8TXT - chains A and D of the 12 polymer chains in the assembly; structure by X-ray diffraction, 3.19 A resolution.

== Chain A ==
Protein: Hemagglutinin
Organism: Influenza A virus (A/Viet Nam/1203/2004(H5N1))
Notes: fragment: HA1 subdomain
Reference sequence: Q5EP31 (Q5EP31_9INFA); the construct lacks a stretch of the UniProt sequence, so the offset changes along the chain: 11-55 = UniProt 17-61; 56-83 = UniProt 63-90; 84-96 = UniProt 92-104; 97-125 = UniProt 106-134; 3 more segments
Chain sequence (334 residues; row label = number of the first residue in the row; a row labelled like 125A-125B holds insertion residues (125A, then the next letters in order)):
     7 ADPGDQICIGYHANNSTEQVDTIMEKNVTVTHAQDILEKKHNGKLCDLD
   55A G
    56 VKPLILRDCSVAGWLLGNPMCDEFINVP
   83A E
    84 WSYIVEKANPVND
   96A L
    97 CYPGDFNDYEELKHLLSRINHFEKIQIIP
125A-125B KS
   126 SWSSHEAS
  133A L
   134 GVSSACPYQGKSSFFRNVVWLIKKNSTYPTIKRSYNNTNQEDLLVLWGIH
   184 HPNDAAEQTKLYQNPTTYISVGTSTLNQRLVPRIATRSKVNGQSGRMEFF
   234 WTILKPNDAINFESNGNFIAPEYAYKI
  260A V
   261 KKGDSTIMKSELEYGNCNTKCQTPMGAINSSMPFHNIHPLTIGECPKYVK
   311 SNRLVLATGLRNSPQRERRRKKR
Unresolved in the structure: 7, 325-333
Sequence notes: expression tag (7-10)
Disulfides: Cys-52/Cys-277, Cys-64/Cys-76, Cys-97/Cys-139, Cys-281/Cys-305
Glycans and other covalent adducts: N-acetylglucosamine (NAG) linked to Asn-33, Asn-240, Asn-289

== Chain D ==
Protein: Hemagglutinin
Organism: Influenza A virus (A/Viet Nam/1203/2004(H5N1))
Notes: fragment: HA2 subdomain
Reference sequence: A0A6B7HQ27 (A0A6B7HQ27_9INFA); residues 1-174 here correspond to UniProt positions 330-503 (UniProt number = residue number + 329)
Chain sequence (177 residues; numbered 1 to 177; the number before each row is that of its first residue):
     1 GLFGAIAGFIEGGWQGMVDGWYGYHHSNEQGSGYAADKESTQKAIDGVTN
    51 KVNSIIDKMNTQFEAVGREFNNLERRIENLNKKMEDGFLDVWTYNAELLV
   101 LMENERTLDFHDSNVKNLYDKVRLQLRDNAKELGNGCFEFYHKCDNECME
   151 SVRNGTYDYPQYSEEARLKREEISSGR
Unresolved in the structure: 177
Sequence notes: expression tag (175-177)
Disulfides: Cys-144/Cys-148
Glycans and other covalent adducts: N-acetylglucosamine (NAG) linked to Asn-154

== Interface between chain A and chain D ==
Residue-residue contacts (10; chain A residue first):
  Ile-29(A) with Asn-50(D); Lys-51(D), hydrogen bond (backbone-backbone); Ser-54(D), hydrogen bond (backbone-side chain); Glu-103(D)
  Met-30(A) with Gly-47(D); Asn-50(D), hydrogen bond (backbone-side chain); Lys-51(D); Phe-110(D), hydrophobic
  Lys-32(A) with Asn-50(D); Ser-54(D), hydrogen bond
Also at the interface, not in a pair above, chain A (4 interface residues in all): Glu-31
Also at the interface, not in a pair above, chain D (7 interface residues in all): Asp-46

== In short ==
The interface between chain A and chain D involves 4 residues on one side and 7 on the other; the contacts
include 4 hydrogen bonds. Among the polar pairs are Ile-29(A)/Ser-54(D), Met-30(A)/Asn-50(D) and
Lys-32(A)/Ser-54(D). N-acetylglucosamine is covalently linked to Asn-33(A), Asn-240(A) and Asn-289(A).
Here chain A is Hemagglutinin and chain D is Hemagglutinin, both from Influenza A virus (A/Viet
Nam/1203/2004(H5N1)). Entry 8TXT (Crystal structure of 05.GC.w13.02 Fab in complex with H5 HA from A/Viet
Nam/1203/2004(H5N1)) was determined by X-ray diffraction together with 8TXM, 8TXP, 8TY7 and 8U44 from the same
study.
